PDB entry 2K03 | solution NMR | chains A and B of the 4 polymer chains in the assembly

[Chain A]
Protein: Stromal cell-derived factor 1
From: Homo sapiens
Notes: fragment: SDF-1-alpha(3-67) domain
UniProtKB: P48061 (SDF1_HUMAN); residues 1-68 here correspond to UniProt positions 22-89 (UniProt number = residue number + 21)
Chain sequence (70 residues; numbered -1 to 68; the number before each row is that of its first residue; numbers below 1 keep their minus sign (Gly-1 is residue -1)):
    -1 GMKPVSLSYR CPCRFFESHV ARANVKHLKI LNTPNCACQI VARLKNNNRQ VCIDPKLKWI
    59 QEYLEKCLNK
Disordered / not traced: -1 to 0
Cystine bridges: Cys9-Cys34, Cys11-Cys50
Construct notes: expression tag (-1 to 0); engineered mutation Cys36 (Leu57 in P48061), Cys65 (Ala86 in P48061)
UniProt features mapped onto this chain:
  - region: Arg8 to Arg12 (Receptor and heparin binding), Val18 to Arg20 (Receptor binding), Lys27 to Leu29 (Receptor binding), Val39 to Val49 (Receptor binding)
  - motif: Lys1, Pro2 (Receptor activation motif)
  - binding site (heparin): Arg20 to Asn30, Arg41, Gln48, Lys64
  - site: Lys24 (Important for integrin interaction and activation), His25 (Important for dimer formation), Lys27 (Important for integrin interaction and activation), Lys43 (Important for integrin interaction and activation)
Reported in the primary citation:
  - mutagenesis - R20A, R41A, E60A, E63A, K64A: unchanged signaling with C-X-C chemokine receptor type 4 (chain B)
  - mutagenesis - V23A: decreased stability
  - mutagenesis - H25R: unchanged signaling
  - mutagenesis - V39A: decreased signaling

[Chain B]
Protein: C-X-C chemokine receptor type 4
From: Homo sapiens
Notes: fragment: N-terminus, residues 1-38
UniProtKB: P61073 (CXCR4_HUMAN); residues 101-138 here correspond to UniProt positions 1-38 (UniProt number = residue number - 100)
Chain sequence (40 residues; row label = number of the first residue in the row):
    99 GSMEGISIYT SDNYTEEMGS GDYDSMKEPA FREENANFNK
Disordered / not traced: 99-100
Modified residues: Tyr121 (o-sulfo-l-tyrosine; TYS)
Construct notes: expression tag (99-100); engineered mutation Ala128 (Cys28 in P61073)
Reported in the primary citation:
  - post-translational modification sites: Tyr121 (citing earlier work)

[Interface between chain A and chain B]
Contacting residue pairs (64; chain A residue first):
  Lys1(A) with Thr113(B); Glu114(B)
  Pro2(A) with Glu115(B)
  Val3(A) with Ser109(B); Thr113(B); Glu114(B)
  Tyr7(A) with Glu115(B)
  Arg8(A) with Ile106(B); Tyr107(B); Ser109(B); Thr113(B); Glu114(B)
  Cys9(A) with Glu114(B); Glu115(B); Met116(B)
  Pro10(A) with Tyr112(B); Glu114(B); Met116(B); Gly117(B)
  Cys11(A) with Met116(B); Gly117(B)
  Arg12(A) with Glu115(B); Met116(B); Gly117(B); Ser118(B)
  Phe13(A) with Ser118(B); Gly119(B); Ser123(B)
  Phe14(A) with Ser123(B); Met124(B); Lys125(B)
  Glu15(A) with Ser118(B); Gly119(B); Asp120(B); Tyr121(B)
  Ser16(A) with Tyr121(B); Asp122(B); Met124(B)
  His17(A) with Tyr121(B); Asp122(B)
  Lys27(A) with Tyr112(B)
  Leu29(A) with Tyr112(B)
  Asn30(A) with Ile106(B); Tyr107(B)
  Pro32(A) with Ile106(B)
  Val39(A) with Tyr112(B)
  Leu42(A) with Tyr121(B)
  Asn46(A) with Tyr121(B)
  Arg47(A) with Tyr121(B)
  Gln48(A) with Tyr112(B); Ser118(B)
  Val49(A) with Ser118(B); Tyr121(B)
  Cys50(A) with Ser118(B)
  Asp52(A) with Lys125(B); Glu126(B)
  Lys54(A) with Glu126(B); Pro127(B); Ala128(B)
  Leu55(A) with Ala128(B)
  Lys56(A) with Ala128(B); Phe129(B)
  Gln59(A) with Pro127(B); Phe129(B)
Also at the interface, not in a pair above, chain A (32 interface residues in all): Val18, Thr31
The authors on this interface:
  - pairs named by the authors: Val18(A)-Tyr121(B), Arg47(A)-Tyr121(B), Val49(A)-Tyr121(B)

[Overview]
Chain A and chain B form an interface of 32 and 21 residues respectively. The authors report contacts between
Val18(A) and Tyr121(B), Arg47(A) and Tyr121(B) and Val49(A) and Tyr121(B). The paper reports that V23A of
chain A reduces stability; a modification site at Tyr121(B); 8 substitutions were tested in all.
Here chain A is Stromal cell-derived factor 1 and chain B is C-X-C chemokine receptor type 4, both from Homo
sapiens. Entry 2K03 (Structure of SDF1 in complex with the CXCR4 N-terminus containing a sulfotyrosine at
postition 21) was determined by solution NMR (same publication as 2K04 and 2K05).
